PDB entry 6Q2O | electron microscopy, 3.65 A resolution | chains C and E of the 6 polymer chains in the assembly

== Chain C ==
Molecule: GDNF family receptor alpha-2
Organism: Homo sapiens
Reference sequence: O00451 (GFRA2_HUMAN); residues 24-362 here = UniProt positions 24-362
Chain sequence (349 residues; each row starts with the number of its first residue):
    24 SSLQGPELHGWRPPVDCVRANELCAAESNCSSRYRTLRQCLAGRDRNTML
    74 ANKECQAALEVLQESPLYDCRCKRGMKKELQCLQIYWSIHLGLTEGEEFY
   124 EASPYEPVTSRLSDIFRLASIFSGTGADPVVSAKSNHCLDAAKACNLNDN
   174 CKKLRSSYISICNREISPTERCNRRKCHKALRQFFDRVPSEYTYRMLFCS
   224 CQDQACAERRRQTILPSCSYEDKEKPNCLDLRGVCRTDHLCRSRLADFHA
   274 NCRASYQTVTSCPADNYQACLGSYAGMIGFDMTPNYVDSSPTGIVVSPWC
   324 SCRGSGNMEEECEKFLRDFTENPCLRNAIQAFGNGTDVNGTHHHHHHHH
Disordered / not traced: 24-36, 66-74, 116-120, 132-158, 358-372
Sequence notes: expression tag (363-372)
Curated features (UniProtKB/Swiss-Prot):
  - glycosylation (N-linked (GlcNAc...) asparagine): Asn-52, Asn-357
Cystine bridges: Cys-40/Cys-93, Cys-95/Cys-105, Cys-161/Cys-222, Cys-168/Cys-174, Cys-185/Cys-200, Cys-195/Cys-241, Cys-224/Cys-229, Cys-251/Cys-323, Cys-258/Cys-264, Cys-275/Cys-293, Cys-285/Cys-347

== Chain E ==
Molecule: Proto-oncogene tyrosine-protein kinase receptor Ret
Organism: Homo sapiens
Notes: EC 2.7.10.1
Reference sequence: P07949 (RET_HUMAN), isoform P07949-2; residue numbers follow UniProt; this construct covers 29-635
Chain sequence (617 residues; row label = number of the first residue in the row):
    29 LYFSRDAYWEKLYVDQAAGTPLLYVHALRDAPEEVPSFRLGQHLYGTYRT
    79 RLHENNWICIQEDTGLLYLNRSLDHSSWEKLSVRNHGFPLLTVYLKVFLS
   129 PTSLREGECQWPGCARVYFSFFNTSFPACSSLKPRELCFPETRPSFRIRE
   179 NRPPGTFHQFRLLPVQFLCPNISVAYRLLEGEGLPFRCAPDSLEVSTRWA
   229 LDREQREKYELVAVCTVHAGAREEVVMVPFPVTVYDEDDSAPTFPAGVDT
   279 ASAVVEFKRKEDTVVATLRVFDADVVPASGELVRRYTSTLLPGDTWAQQT
   329 FRVEHWPNETSVQANGSFVRATVHDYRLVLNRNLSISENRTMQLAVLVND
   379 SDFQGPGAGVLLLHFNVSVLPVSLHLPSTYSLSVSRRARRFAQIGKVCVE
   429 NCQAFSGINVQYKLHSSGANCSTLGVVTSAEDTSGILFVNDTKALRRPKC
   479 AELHYMVVATDQQTSRQAQAQLLVTVEGSYVAEEAGCPLSCAVSKRRLEC
   529 EECGGLGSPTGRCEWRQGDGKGITRNFSTCSPSTKTCPDGHCDVVETQDI
   579 NICPQDCLRGSIVGGHEPGEPRGIKAGYGTCNCFPEEEKCFCEPEDIQDP
   629 LCDELCRGTHHHHHHHH
Disordered / not traced: 129-136, 208-210, 247-250, 380-386, 623-645
Sequence notes: conflict His-114 (Arg in P07949); expression tag (636-645)
Curated features (UniProtKB/Swiss-Prot):
  - binding site (Ca(2+)): Glu-178, Asn-179, Asp-230, Glu-232, Asp-264, Glu-265, Asp-266, Asp-267, Ser-268, Asp-300, Asp-302, Asp-378, Thr-564, Cys-565, Asp-567, His-569, Glu-574, Asp-584
  - site: Arg-587, Gly-588 (Breakpoint for translocation to form the TRIM27/RET oncogene)
  - glycosylation (N-linked (GlcNAc...) asparagine): Asn-98, Asn-151, Asn-199, Asn-336, Asn-343, Asn-361, Asn-367, Asn-377, Asn-394, Asn-448, Asn-468, Asn-554
  - natural variant: Ser-32 (S32L: In HSCR1), Leu-40 (L40P: In HSCR1), Pro-64 (P64L: In HSCR1), Arg-77 (R77C: In HSCR1), Gly-93 (G93S: In HSCR1; uncertain significance), His-114 (R114H: this construct carries the variant), Cys-142 (C142S: In HSCR1), Val-145 (V145G: In HSCR1), Pro-155 (P155L: In HSCR1), Cys-157 (C157Y: In HSCR1; uncertain significance), Arg-163 (R163Q: In a colorectal adenocarcinoma sample), Phe-174 (F174S: In HSCR1), 41 further natural variant entries in UniProt
  - mutagenesis: Tyr-36 (Y36S: Defects in maturation and processing), Tyr-41 (Y41A: Defects in maturation and processing), Trp-85 (W85A: Defects in maturation and processing)
Cystine bridges: Cys-137/Cys-142, Cys-157/Cys-197, Cys-166/Cys-243, Cys-426/Cys-430, Cys-449/Cys-478, Cys-515/Cys-531, Cys-519/Cys-541, Cys-528/Cys-558, Cys-565/Cys-581, Cys-570/Cys-585, Cys-609/Cys-620, Cys-611/Cys-618
Covalently attached groups: N-acetylglucosamine (NAG) linked to Asn-336, Asn-361, Asn-367, Asn-377, Asn-394, Asn-468
Bound ions: Ca2+ site 1: Glu-178, Asn-179, Asp-230, Glu-232, Asp-267; Ca2+ site 2: Glu-232, Asp-264, Glu-265, Asp-267, Asp-302; Ca2+ site 3: Asp-266, Ser-268, Asp-300, Asp-302, Tyr-314, Asp-378; Ca2+ site 4: Thr-564, Asp-567, His-569, Glu-574, Asp-584

== Chain C / chain E interface ==
Contacting residue pairs (26; chain C residue first):
  Tyr-91(C) / His-114(E)  hydrogen bond
  Asp-92(C) / His-114(E)  salt bridge
  Gly-115(C) / Arg-77(E)  hydrogen bond (backbone-side chain)
  Ala-125(C) / Tyr-76(E)  hydrophobic
  Glu-188(C) / Glu-598(E)
  Ile-189(C) / Glu-598(E)
  Asp-253(C) / Ser-307(E)  hydrogen bond
  His-272(C) / Tyr-76(E)
  Arg-276(C) / Tyr-76(E)
  Tyr-279(C) / Glu-169(E)
  Gln-280(C) / Leu-119(E)
  Arg-326(C) / Asn-336(E)
  Arg-326(C) / Glu-337(E)  hydrogen bond (side chain-backbone)
  Gly-327(C) / Ser-307(E)
  Gly-327(C) / Glu-337(E)  hydrogen bond (backbone-side chain)
  Ser-328(C) / Ala-306(E)
  Gly-329(C) / Val-303(E)
  Gly-329(C) / Ala-306(E)
  Gly-329(C) / Arg-348(E)  hydrogen bond (backbone-side chain)
  Asn-330(C) / Asp-264(E)
  Asn-330(C) / Val-304(E)
  Glu-332(C) / Lys-236(E)  salt bridge
  Glu-332(C) / Arg-348(E)  salt bridge
  Glu-333(C) / Ser-173(E)  hydrogen bond
  Glu-333(C) / Arg-175(E)  salt bridge
  Glu-333(C) / Tyr-263(E)  hydrogen bond
Interface residues without a listed pair, chain C (24 interface residues in all): Arg-94, Leu-114, Glu-121, Tyr-123, Asn-250, Ala-273
Interface residues without a listed pair, chain E (20 interface residues in all): Phe-116, Lys-603

== Summary ==
The interface between chain C and chain E involves 24 residues on one side and 20 on the other, with 8
hydrogen bonds and 4 salt bridges. Among the polar pairs are Asp-92(C)/His-114(E), Glu-332(C)/Lys-236(E) and
Glu-332(C)/Arg-348(E).
Here chain C is GDNF family receptor alpha-2 and chain E is Proto-oncogene tyrosine-protein kinase receptor
Ret, both from Homo sapiens. Entry 6Q2O (Cryo-EM structure of RET/GFRa2/NRTN extracellular complex. The 3D
refinement was applied with C2 symmetry) was determined by electron microscopy, deposited together with 6Q2J,
6Q2N, 6Q2R and 6Q2S.
